PDB entry 8Y88 | electron microscopy, 3.03 A resolution | chains C and I of the 5 polymer chains in the assembly

# Chain C
Name: Spike glycoprotein
Organism: Human coronavirus HKU1
UniProt: Q0ZME7 (SPIKE_CVHN5); residue numbers follow UniProt; this construct covers 14-1276
Amino-acid sequence (1263 residues; numbered 14 to 1276; the number before each row is that of its first residue):
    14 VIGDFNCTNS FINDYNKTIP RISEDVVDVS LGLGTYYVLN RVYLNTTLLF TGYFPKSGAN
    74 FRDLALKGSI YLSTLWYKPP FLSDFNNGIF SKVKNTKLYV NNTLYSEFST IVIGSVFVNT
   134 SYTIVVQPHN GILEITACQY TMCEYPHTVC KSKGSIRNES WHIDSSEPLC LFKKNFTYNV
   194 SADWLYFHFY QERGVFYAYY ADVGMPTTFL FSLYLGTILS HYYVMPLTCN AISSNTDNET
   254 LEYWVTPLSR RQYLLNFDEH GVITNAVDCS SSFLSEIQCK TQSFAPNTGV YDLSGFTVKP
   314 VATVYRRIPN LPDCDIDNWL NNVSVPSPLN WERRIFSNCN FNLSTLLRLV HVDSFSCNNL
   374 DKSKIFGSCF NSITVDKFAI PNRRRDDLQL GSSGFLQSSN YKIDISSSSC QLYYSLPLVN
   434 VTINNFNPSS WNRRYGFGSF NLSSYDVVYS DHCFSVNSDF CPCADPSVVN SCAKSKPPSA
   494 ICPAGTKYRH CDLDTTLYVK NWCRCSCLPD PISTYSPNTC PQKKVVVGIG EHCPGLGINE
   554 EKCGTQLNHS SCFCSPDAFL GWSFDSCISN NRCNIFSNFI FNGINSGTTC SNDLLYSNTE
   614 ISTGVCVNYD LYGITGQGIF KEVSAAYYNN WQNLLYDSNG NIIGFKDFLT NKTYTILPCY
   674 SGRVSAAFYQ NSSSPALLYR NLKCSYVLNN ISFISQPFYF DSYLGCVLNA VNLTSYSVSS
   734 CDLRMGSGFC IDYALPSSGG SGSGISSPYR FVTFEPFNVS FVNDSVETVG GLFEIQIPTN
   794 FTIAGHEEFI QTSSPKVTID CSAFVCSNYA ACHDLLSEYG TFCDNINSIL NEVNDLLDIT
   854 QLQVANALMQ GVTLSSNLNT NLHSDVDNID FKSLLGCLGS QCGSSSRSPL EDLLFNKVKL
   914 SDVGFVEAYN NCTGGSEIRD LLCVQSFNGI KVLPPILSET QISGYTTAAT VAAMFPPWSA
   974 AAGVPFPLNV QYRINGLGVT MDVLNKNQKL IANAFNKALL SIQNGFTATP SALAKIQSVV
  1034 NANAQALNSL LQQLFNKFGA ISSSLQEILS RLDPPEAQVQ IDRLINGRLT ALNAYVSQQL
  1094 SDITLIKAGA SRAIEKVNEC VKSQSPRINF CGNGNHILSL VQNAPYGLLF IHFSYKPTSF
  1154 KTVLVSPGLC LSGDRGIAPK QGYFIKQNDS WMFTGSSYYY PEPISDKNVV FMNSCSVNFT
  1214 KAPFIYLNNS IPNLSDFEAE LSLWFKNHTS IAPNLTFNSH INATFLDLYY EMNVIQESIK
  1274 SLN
Disordered / not traced: 403-407, 414-421, 447-448, 558-562, 750-758, 1222-1276
Sequence notes: engineered mutation G752 (Arg in Q0ZME7), G753 (Arg in Q0ZME7), S754 (Lys in Q0ZME7), G755 (Arg in Q0ZME7), S756 (Arg in Q0ZME7), P902 (Leu in Q0ZME7), P980 (Ser in Q0ZME7), P1023 (Asn in Q0ZME7), P1067 (Asn in Q0ZME7), P1068 (Leu in Q0ZME7)
UniProt features mapped onto this chain:
  - region: S901 to Y922 (Fusion peptide 1), E920 to F940 (Fusion peptide 2)
  - site: R900, S901 (Cleavage)
  - glycosylation (N-linked (GlcNAc...) asparagine): N19, N29, N58, N114, N132, N171, N188, N192, N251, N335, N355, N433, N454, N561, N664, N684, N703, N725, N771, N776 and 10 more in UniProt
Disulfides: C20-C156, C151-C183, C163-C242, C282-C292, C327-C352, C370-C423, C382-C603, C466-C546, C474-C495, C476-C565, C485-C516, C504-C518, C520-C533, C556-C567, C619-C672, C697-C719, C734-C743, C814-C836, C819-C825, C890-C895, C925-C936, C1113-C1124, C1163-C1208
Covalently attached groups: N-acetylglucosamine (NAG) linked to N58, N132, N188, N192, N664, N703, N793
Ligand contacts: N-acetylglucosamine (NAG; 2-acetamido-2-deoxy-beta-D-glucopyranose): D880, N881, Q1001, K1002

# Chain I
Name: Transmembrane protease serine 2
Organism: Homo sapiens
Notes: EC 3.4.21.122
UniProt: O15393 (TMPS2_HUMAN); aligned to UniProt positions 109-491 over residues 110-492 (the alignment contains insertions or deletions, so no single offset holds)
Amino-acid sequence (383 residues; numbered 110 to 492; the number before each row is that of its first residue):
   110 MGSKCSNSGI ECDSSGTCIN PSNWCDGVSH CPGGEDENRC VRLYGPNFIL QVYSSQRKSW
   170 HPVCQDDWNE NYGRAACRDM GYKNNFYSSQ GIVDDSGSTS FMKLNTSAGN VDIYKKLYHS
   230 DACSSKAVVS LRCIACGVNL NDDDDKIVGG ESALPGAWPW QVSLHVQNVH VCGGSIITPE
   290 WIVTAAHCVE KPLNNPWHWT AFAGILRQSF MFYGAGYQVE KVISHPNYDS KTKNNDIALM
   350 KLQKPLTFND LVKPVCLPNP GMMLQPEQLC WISGWGATEE KGKTSEVLNA AKVLLIETQR
   410 CNSRYVYDNL ITPAMICAGF LQGNVDSCQG DSGGPLVTSK NNIWWLIGDT SWGSGCAKAY
   470 RPGVYGNVMV FTDWIYRQMR ADG
Disordered / not traced: 110-255
Sequence notes: engineered mutation D251 (Ser250 in O15393), D252 (Ser251 in O15393), D253 (Gln in O15393), D254 (Ser in O15393), K255 (Arg in O15393)
UniProt features mapped onto this chain:
  - binding site (Ca(2+)): N132, D135, V137, D145, E146
  - glycosylation (N-linked (GlcNAc...) asparagine): N214, N250
Disulfides: C410-C426, C437-C465

# Chain C / chain I interface
Contacting residue pairs - 23 pairs, chain C then chain I:
  K487(C) with D417(I), salt bridge
  D507(C) with S463(I), hydrogen bond; R470(I), salt bridge
  T508(C) with S463(I), hydrogen bond (backbone-side chain)
  T509(C) with Y416(I); W461(I)
  L510(C) with K342(I); W461(I), hydrophobic
  Y511(C) with L419(I)
  W515(C) with Y416(I)
  R517(C) with V415(I); R470(I)
  L521(C) with Y414(I), hydrophobic; Y469(I), hydrogen bond (backbone-side chain)
  P522(C) with Y414(I), hydrophobic
  T527(C) with Y469(I), hydrogen bond
  Y528(C) with R409(I); Q431(I), hydrogen bond (backbone-side chain); Y469(I), hydrophobic
  S529(C) with Q431(I); Y469(I), hydrogen bond
  N531(C) with Q431(I)
  T532(C) with A468(I)
Other interface residues (no listed pair), chain C (19 interface residues in all): S488, C518, C520, P530
Other interface residues (no listed pair), chain I (18 interface residues in all): T341, R413, L430, N433, G462

# Summary
19 residues of chain C and 18 residues of chain I are in contact; the contacts include 6 hydrogen bonds and 2
salt bridges. Among the polar pairs are K487(C)-D417(I), D507(C)-R470(I) and D507(C)-S463(I). Ligands of chain
C: N-acetylglucosamine.
Here chain C is Spike glycoprotein (Human coronavirus HKU1) and chain I is Transmembrane protease serine 2
(Homo sapiens). Entry 8Y88 (Structure of HCoV-HKU1C spike in the functionally anchored-2up conformation with
2TMPRSS2) was determined by electron microscopy, deposited together with 8Y7X, 8Y7Y, 8Y87, 8Y89, 8Y8A and
8Y8B.
